9F3B - chains B and D of the 12 polymer chains in the assembly; structure by electron microscopy, 3.60 A resolution.

[Chain B (and D)]
Molecule: Tubulin beta-3 chain
Organism: Homo sapiens
Notes: chain D of this document is another copy of the same molecule, construct and numbering; everything in this record applies to it too
Reference sequence: Q13509 (TBB3_HUMAN); residue numbers follow UniProt; this construct covers 1-450
Sequence (456 residues; numbered 1 to 456; the number before each row is that of its first residue):
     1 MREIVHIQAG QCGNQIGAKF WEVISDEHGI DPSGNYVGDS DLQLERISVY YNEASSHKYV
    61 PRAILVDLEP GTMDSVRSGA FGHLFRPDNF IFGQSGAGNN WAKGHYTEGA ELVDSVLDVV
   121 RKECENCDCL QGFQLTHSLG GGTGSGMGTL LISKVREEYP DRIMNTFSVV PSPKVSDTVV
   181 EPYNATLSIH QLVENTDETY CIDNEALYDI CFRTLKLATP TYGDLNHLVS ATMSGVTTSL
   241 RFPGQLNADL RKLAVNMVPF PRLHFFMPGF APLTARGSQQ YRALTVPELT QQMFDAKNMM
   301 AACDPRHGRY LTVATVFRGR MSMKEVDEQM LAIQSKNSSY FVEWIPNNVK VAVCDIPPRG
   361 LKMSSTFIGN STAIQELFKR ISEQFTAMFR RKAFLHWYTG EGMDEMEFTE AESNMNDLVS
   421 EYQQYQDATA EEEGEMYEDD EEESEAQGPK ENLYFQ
Not modelled in the structure: 430-456
Construct notes: expression tag (451-456)
Swiss-Prot annotation at these positions:
  - motif: Met-1 to Ile-4 (MREI motif)
  - binding site (GDP): Gly-10, Gln-11, Cys-12, Gln-15, Asn-99, Ser-138, Gly-142, Thr-143, Gly-144, Asp-177, Asn-204, Tyr-222, Asn-226
  - binding site (GTP): Gln-11, Glu-69, Ser-138, Gly-142, Thr-143, Gly-144, Asn-204, Asn-226
  - binding site (Mg(2+)): Glu-69
  - modified residue: Ser-172 (Phosphoserine), Glu-438 (5-glutamyl polyglutamate), Ser-444 (Phosphoserine)
  - natural variant: Arg-62 (R62Q: In CFEOM3A), Thr-178 (T178M: In CDCBM1), Glu-205 (E205K: In CDCBM1), Arg-262 (R262C: In CFEOM3A; R262H: In CFEOM3A), Ala-302 (A302T: In CFEOM3A; A302V: In CDCBM1), Met-323 (M323V: In CDCBM1), Arg-380 (R380C: In CFEOM3A), Glu-410 (E410K: In CFEOM3A), Asp-417 (D417H: In CFEOM3A; D417N: In CFEOM3A)
Metal / ion sites: Mg2+: Glu-69 (together with GTP)
Small-molecule neighbours:
  - GTP (guanosine-5'-triphosphate), molecule 1: Gly-10, Gln-11, Cys-12, Gln-15, Ile-16, Asp-67, Glu-69, Gly-96, Ala-97, Gly-98, Asn-99, Ser-138, Gly-141, Gly-142, Thr-143, Gly-144, Val-169, Asp-177, Thr-178, Asn-204, Tyr-222, Leu-225, Asn-226
  - GTP, molecule 2: Gln-245, Leu-246, Lys-252

[Interface between chain B and chain D]
Pairs across the interface (9; chain B residue first):
  Ser-55(B) with Arg-282(D), hydrogen bond (side chain-backbone); Ala-283(D)
  Lys-58(B) with Tyr-281(D)
  His-83(B) with Tyr-281(D), hydrogen bond (backbone-side chain)
  Phe-85(B) with Tyr-281(D)
  Arg-86(B) with Tyr-281(D), hydrogen bond (side chain-backbone); Arg-282(D)
  Pro-87(B) with Tyr-281(D)
  Glu-125(B) with Lys-336(D), salt bridge
Interface residues without a listed pair, chain B (12 interface residues in all): Glu-53, Ala-54, Val-60, Asp-118, Lys-122
Interface residues without a listed pair, chain D (8 interface residues in all): Ser-278, Gln-280, Leu-284, Lys-297

[Overview]
12 residues of chain B and 8 residues of chain D are in contact, with 3 hydrogen bonds and 1 salt bridge.
Polar contacts include Glu-125(B)/Lys-336(D), Ser-55(B)/Arg-282(D) and His-83(B)/Tyr-281(D). Ligands of chain
B: GTP.
Chain B and chain D are both Tubulin beta-3 chain (Homo sapiens); the structure, Undecorated 13pf E254Q
microtubule from recombinant human tubulin, was determined by electron microscopy, deposited together with
9F3H, 9F3R and 9F3S.
